6HVR - chains F and G of the 28 polymer chains in the assembly; structure by X-ray diffraction, 2.70 A resolution.

Chain F:
Molecule: Probable proteasome subunit alpha type-7
Organism: Saccharomyces cerevisiae S288C
Notes: EC 3.4.25.1
Reference sequence: P21242 (PSA7_YEAST); residues -3 to 284 here correspond to UniProt positions 1-288 (UniProt number = residue number + 4)
Chain sequence (288 residues; each row starts with the number of its first residue; numbers below 1 keep their minus sign (Met-3 is residue -3)):
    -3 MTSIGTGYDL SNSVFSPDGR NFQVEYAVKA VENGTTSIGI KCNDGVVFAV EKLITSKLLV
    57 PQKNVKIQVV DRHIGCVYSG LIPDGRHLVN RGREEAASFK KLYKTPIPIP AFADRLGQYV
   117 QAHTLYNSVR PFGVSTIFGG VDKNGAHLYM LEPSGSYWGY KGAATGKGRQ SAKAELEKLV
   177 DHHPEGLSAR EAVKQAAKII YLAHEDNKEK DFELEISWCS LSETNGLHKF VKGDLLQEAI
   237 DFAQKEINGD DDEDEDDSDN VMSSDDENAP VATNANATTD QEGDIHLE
Not modelled in the structure: -3 to 1, 245-284
UniProt features mapped onto this chain:
  - modified residue: Thr-2 (N-acetylthreonine)

Chain G:
Molecule: Proteasome subunit alpha type-1
Organism: Saccharomyces cerevisiae S288C
Notes: EC 3.4.25.1
Reference sequence: P21243 (PSA1_YEAST); residues -8 to 243 here correspond to UniProt positions 1-252 (UniProt number = residue number + 9)
Chain sequence (252 residues; row label = number of the first residue in the row; numbers below 1 keep their minus sign (Met-8 is residue -8)):
    -8 MSGAAAASAA GYDRHITIFS PEGRLYQVEY AFKATNQTNI NSLAVRGKDC TVVISQKKVP
    52 DKLLDPTTVS YIFCISRTIG MVVNGPIPDA RNAALRAKAE AAEFRYKYGY DMPCDVLAKR
   112 MANLSQIYTQ RAYMRPLGVI LTFVSVDEEL GPSIYKTDPA GYYVGYKATA TGPKQQEITT
   172 NLENHFKKSK IDHINEESWE KVVEFAITHM IDALGTEFSK NDLEVGVATK DKFFTLSAEN
   232 IEERLVAIAE QD
Not modelled in the structure: -8 to 1, 243
Ion coordination: Mg2+: Thr8, Tyr119, Arg122, Met125

How chain F and chain G interact:
Residue-residue contacts (66; chain F residue first):
  Thr2(F) with His6(G)
  Gly3(F) with His6(G)
  Tyr4(F) with Arg5(G); His6(G); Tyr21(G)
  Ser9(F) with Arg126(G)
  Val10(F) with His6(G); Gln18(G)
  Phe11(F) with Gln18(G), hydrogen bond (backbone-side chain); Tyr21(G); Ala22(G), hydrophobic; Ala25(G), hydrophobic; Arg126(G); Pro127(G); Gly129(G)
  Ser12(F) with Tyr21(G)
  Pro13(F) with Tyr21(G), hydrophobic; Lys24(G), hydrogen bond (backbone-side chain)
  Asp14(F) with Lys24(G)
  Gly15(F) with Tyr21(G); Ala25(G)
  Lys37(F) with Asp56(G), salt bridge
  Asp110(F) with Arg82(G)
  Gln114(F) with Arg82(G), hydrogen bond (side chain-backbone); Asn83(G); Leu86(G)
  Gln117(F) with Pro79(G); Asp80(G); Asn83(G), hydrogen bond; Arg126(G); Leu128(G)
  Thr120(F) with Arg126(G), hydrogen bond (backbone-side chain)
  Leu121(F) with Asn83(G); Tyr124(G); Arg126(G); Leu128(G), hydrophobic
  Tyr122(F) with Tyr124(G); Met125(G), hydrophobic
  Ser150(F) with Pro79(G)
  Gly151(F) with Pro79(G)
  Ser152(F) with Ile78(G); Pro79(G)
  Tyr153(F) with Arg82(G), hydrogen bond (backbone-side chain)
  Trp154(F) with Leu55(G), hydrophobic; Thr59(G); Val60(G), hydrophobic; Ser61(G); Tyr62(G); Ile78(G), hydrophobic; Arg82(G)
  Gly155(F) with Leu55(G); Asp56(G), hydrogen bond (backbone-backbone); Thr59(G), hydrogen bond (backbone-side chain)
  Tyr156(F) with Leu54(G); Leu55(G); Asp56(G)
  Lys157(F) with Lys53(G); Leu54(G), hydrogen bond (backbone-backbone); Leu55(G)
  Gly158(F) with Leu54(G)
  Lys169(F) with Leu54(G)
  Leu172(F) with Leu54(G), hydrophobic
  Glu173(F) with Lys53(G); Leu54(G)
  Val176(F) with Leu54(G), hydrophobic
  Asp177(F) with Lys53(G), salt bridge
Interface residues without a listed pair, chain F (32 interface residues in all): Tyr145
Interface residues without a listed pair, chain G (29 interface residues in all): Asp52, Pro57

In short:
The interface between chain F and chain G involves 32 residues on one side and 29 on the other; the contacts
include 9 hydrogen bonds and 2 salt bridges. Polar pairs include Lys37(F)-Asp56(G), Asp177(F)-Lys53(G) and
Phe11(F)-Gln18(G).
Here chain F is Probable proteasome subunit alpha type-7 and chain G is Proteasome subunit alpha type-1, both
from Saccharomyces cerevisiae S288C. Entry 6HVR (Yeast 20S proteasome with human beta2i (1-53) in complex with
16) was determined by X-ray diffraction together with 6HTB, 6HTC, 6HTD, 6HTP, 6HTR, 6HUB and 30 further
entries from the same study.
